PDB entry 6PDZ | X-ray diffraction, 2.10 A resolution | chains B and C of the 4 polymer chains in the assembly

== Chain B ==
Protein: Peroxisome proliferator-activated receptor gamma
Source organism: Homo sapiens
Reference sequence: P37231 (PPARG_HUMAN); residues 203-477 here correspond to UniProt positions 231-505 (UniProt number = residue number + 28)
Sequence (275 residues; each row starts with the number of its first residue):
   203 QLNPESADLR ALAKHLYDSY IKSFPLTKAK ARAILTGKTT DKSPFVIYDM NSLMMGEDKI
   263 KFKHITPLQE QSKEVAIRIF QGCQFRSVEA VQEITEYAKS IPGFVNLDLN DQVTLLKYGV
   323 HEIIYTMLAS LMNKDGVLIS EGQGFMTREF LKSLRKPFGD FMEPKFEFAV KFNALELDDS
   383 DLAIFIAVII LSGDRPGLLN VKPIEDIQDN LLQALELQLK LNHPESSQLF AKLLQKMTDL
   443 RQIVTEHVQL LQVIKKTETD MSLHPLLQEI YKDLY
Disordered / not traced: 262-274
Covalent attachments: 2-chloro-5-nitro-N-(pyridin-4-yl)benzamide (EEY) linked to C285
Ligand contacts: 2-chloro-5-nitro-N-(pyridin-4-yl)benzamide (EEY): I281, F282, Q286, H323, Y327, F363, M364, K367, V446, H449, L452, Y473, L476, Y477
What the authors report for this chain:
  - conformationally variable residues (helix shift): E276 to R288
  - mutagenesis - Y327A, K367A: abolished binding to 2-chloro-5-nitro-N-(pyridin-4-yl)benzamide
  - mutagenesis - M364A: decreased binding to NCoR ID2 peptide
  - mutagenesis - R288A, M364A: abolished binding to NCoR RID
  - mutagenesis - Y477A: unchanged binding to 2-chloro-5-nitro-N-(pyridin-4-yl)benzamide
  - mutagenesis - H323A, Y327A, M364A, K367A, T461*, L476*, Y477A: abolished signaling in response to 2-chloro-5-nitro-N-(pyridin-4-yl)benzamide
  - mutagenesis - L476*, Y477A: abolished binding to T0070907
  - mutagenesis - H323A, Y327A, M364A, K367A, T461*, L476*, Y477A: abolished signaling in response to T0070907

== Chain C ==
Protein: Nuclear receptor corepressor 2
Source organism: Homo sapiens
Reference sequence: Q9Y618 (NCOR2_HUMAN), isoform Q9Y618-4; residues 2337-2358 here correspond to UniProt positions 2318-2339 (UniProt number = residue number - 19)
Sequence (22 residues; row label = number of the first residue in the row):
  2337 TNMGLEAIIR KALMGKYDQW EE
Disordered / not traced: 2337, 2351-2358

== Chain B / chain C interface ==
Pairs across the interface (21; chain B residue first):
  V290(B) - I2344(C)  hydrophobic
  V293(B) - L2341(C)  hydrophobic
  V293(B) - I2345(C)  hydrophobic
  T297(B) - A2348(C)
  T297(B) - L2349(C)
  E298(B) - A2348(C)
  K301(B) - A2348(C)  hydrogen bond (side chain-backbone)
  K301(B) - L2349(C)
  L311(B) - R2346(C)
  L311(B) - L2349(C)  hydrophobic
  N312(B) - R2346(C)  hydrogen bond
  Q314(B) - L2349(C)
  V315(B) - E2342(C)
  V315(B) - R2346(C)
  V315(B) - L2349(C)  hydrophobic
  L318(B) - I2345(C)  hydrophobic
  K319(B) - L2341(C)
  K319(B) - E2342(C)  salt bridge
  K319(B) - I2345(C)
  V322(B) - L2341(C)  hydrophobic
  H323(B) - L2341(C)
Other interface residues (no listed pair), chain B (15 interface residues in all): Q294, F306

== Overview ==
Chain B and chain C form an interface of 15 and 7 residues respectively; the contacts include 2 hydrogen bonds
and 1 salt bridge. Among the polar pairs are K319(B)-E2342(C), K301(B)-A2348(C) and N312(B)-R2346(C). The
paper reports that H323A, Y327A and M364A of chain B, among others, abolish signaling in response to
2-chloro-5-nitro-N-(pyridin-4-yl)benzamide; conformational variability at E276(B); 8 substitutions were tested
in all.
Here chain B is Peroxisome proliferator-activated receptor gamma and chain C is Nuclear receptor corepressor
2, both from Homo sapiens. Entry 6PDZ (Crystal structure of PPARgamma ligand binding domain in complex with
SMRT peptide and inverse agonist T0070907) was determined by X-ray diffraction, deposited together with 6ONI
and 6ONJ.
